PDB entry 2WP9 | X-ray diffraction, 2.70 A resolution | chains B and C of the 4 polymer chains in the assembly

== Chain B ==
Molecule: Succinate dehydrogenase iron-sulfur subunit
Organism: Escherichia coli
Notes: EC 1.3.5.1, 1.3.99.1
UniProt: P07014 (DHSB_ECOLI); residues 1-238 here = UniProt positions 1-238
Sequence (238 residues; each row starts with the number of its first residue):
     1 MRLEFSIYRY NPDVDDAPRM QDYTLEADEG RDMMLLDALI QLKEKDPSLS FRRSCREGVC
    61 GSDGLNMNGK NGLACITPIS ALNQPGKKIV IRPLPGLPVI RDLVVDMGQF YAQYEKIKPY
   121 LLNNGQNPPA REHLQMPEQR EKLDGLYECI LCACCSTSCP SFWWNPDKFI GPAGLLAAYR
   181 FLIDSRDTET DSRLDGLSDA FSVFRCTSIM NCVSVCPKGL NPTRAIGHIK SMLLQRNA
Sequence notes: engineered mutation Thr207 (His in P07014)
Ion coordination: 2Fe-2S cluster Fe: Cys55, Cys60, Asp63, Cys75; 4Fe-4S cluster Fe: Cys149, Cys152, Cys155, Cys216; 3Fe-4S cluster Fe: Cys159, Cys206, Cys212
Residues lining bound ligands:
  - carboxin (CBE; 2-methyl-N-phenyl-5,6-dihydro-1,4-oxathiine-3-carboxamide): Pro160, Ser161, Trp164, Thr207, Ile209
  - 3Fe-4S cluster (F3S): Cys159, Ser161, Phe169, Pro172, Cys206, Thr207, Ser208, Ile209, Met210, Asn211, Cys212, Thr223, Ile226
  - 2Fe-2S cluster (FES): Arg53, Ser54, Cys55, Arg56, Glu57, Gly58, Val59, Cys60, Gly61, Ser62, Asp63, Leu73, Cys75
  - 4Fe-4S cluster (SF4): Phe110, Cys149, Ile150, Leu151, Cys152, Ala153, Cys154, Cys155, Ala173, Leu176, Cys216, Pro217, Lys218, Leu220, Pro222
From the paper describing this entry:
  - mutagenesis - H207T: unchanged expression
  - mutagenesis - H207T: unchanged stability
  - conformationally variable residues: Thr207 to Met210
  - binding site for 3Fe-4S cluster: Met210, Asn211, Cys212, Thr223
  - 3Fe-4S cluster coordination: Cys159, Cys206, Cys212
  - mutagenesis - H207T: unchanged catalytic activity on quinones
  - mutagenesis - H207T: decreased binding to carboxin
  - mutagenesis - H207T: decreased binding to ubiquinone
  - mutagenesis - H207T: unchanged binding to pentachlorophenol

== Chain C ==
Molecule: Succinate dehydrogenase cytochrome B556 subunit
Organism: Escherichia coli
Notes: EC 1.3.5.1
UniProt: P69054 (DHSC_ECOLI); residues 1-129 here = UniProt positions 1-129
Sequence (129 residues; row label = number of the first residue in the row):
     1 MIRNVKKQRP VNLDLQTIRF PITAIASILH RVSGVITFVA VGILLWLLGT SLSSPEGFEQ
    61 ASAIMGSFFV KFIMWGILTA LAYHVVVGIR HMMMDFGYLE ETFEAGKRSA KISFVITVVL
   121 SLLAGVLVW
Disordered / not traced: 1-7
Ion coordination: heme Fe: His84 (shared with 1 residue of chain D)
Residues lining bound ligands:
  - carboxin (CBE; 2-methyl-N-phenyl-5,6-dihydro-1,4-oxathiine-3-carboxamide): Leu15, Phe20, Ser27, Ile28, Arg31
  - heme (HEM): His30, Arg31, Gly34, Val35, Thr37, Phe38, Val41, His84, Val85, Gly88, Ile89, His91, Met92
From the paper describing this entry:
  - conformationally variable residues: His91

== Chain B / chain C interface ==
Contacting residue pairs (45):
  Tyr10(B) with Pro10(C)
  Pro18(B) with Pro10(C), hydrophobic
  Asn66(B) with Thr17(C)
  Asn68(B) with Arg19(C), hydrogen bond (backbone-side chain)
  Gly69(B) with Thr17(C); Ile18(C); Arg19(C), hydrogen bond (backbone-backbone)
  Lys70(B) with Arg19(C)
  Arg92(B) with Asn12(C), hydrogen bond; Asp14(C); Thr17(C), hydrogen bond
  Pro93(B) with Asn12(C), hydrogen bond (backbone-side chain)
  Pro95(B) with Asn12(C); Ile18(C), hydrophobic
  Gly96(B) with Val11(C); Asn12(C), hydrogen bond (backbone-backbone); Leu13(C)
  Leu97(B) with Val11(C)
  Pro98(B) with Pro10(C); Val11(C), hydrophobic
  Val99(B) with Arg9(C); Pro10(C), hydrogen bond (backbone-backbone)
  Ile100(B) with Arg9(C)
  Asp106(B) with Arg9(C), salt bridge
  Trp163(B) with Leu13(C), hydrophobic; Leu15(C), hydrophobic; Phe20(C), hydrophobic
  Thr207(B) with Ser27(C); His91(C), hydrogen bond (backbone-side chain)
  Ser208(B) with His91(C)
  Ile209(B) with Thr23(C), hydrogen bond (backbone-side chain); Ala24(C); Ser27(C)
  Met210(B) with Thr23(C), hydrogen bond (backbone-side chain); Glu101(C); Thr102(C)
  Asn211(B) with Pro21(C); Ala24(C)
  Val213(B) with Phe103(C), hydrophobic
  Ser214(B) with Phe103(C)
  Asn221(B) with Glu101(C), hydrogen bond (side chain-backbone); Thr102(C)
  Thr223(B) with Glu101(C)
  Arg224(B) with Glu101(C); Thr102(C)
Interface residues without a listed pair, chain B (31 interface residues in all): Tyr8, Met67, Leu94, Trp164, Gly227
Interface residues without a listed pair, chain C (21 interface residues in all): Met94, Gly106
The authors on this interface:
  - residue pairs: His91(C)-Thr207(B) (backbone contact)

== In short ==
The interface between chain B and chain C involves 31 residues on one side and 21 on the other; the contacts
include 11 hydrogen bonds and 1 salt bridge. Polar contacts include Asp106(B)-Arg9(C), Asn68(B)-Arg19(C) and
Arg92(B)-Asn12(C). The authors report a backbone contact between His91(C) and Thr207(B). From the paper: a
binding site for 3Fe-4S cluster at Met210(B), Asn211(B) and Cys212(B) among others; H207T of chain B reduces
binding to carboxin.
Chain B is Succinate dehydrogenase iron-sulfur subunit and chain C is Succinate dehydrogenase cytochrome B556
subunit, both from Escherichia coli; the structure, Crystal structure of the E. coli succinate:quinone
oxidoreductase (SQR) SdhB His207Thr mutant, was determined by X-ray diffraction.
